9N36 - chains A and D of the 5 polymer chains in the assembly; structure by electron microscopy, 2.72 A resolution.

== Chain A ==
Name: RNA-directed RNA polymerase L
Source organism: human respiratory syncytial virus
Notes: EC 2.7.7.48, 3.6.1.-, 2.7.7.88, 2.1.1.375
UniProt: P28887 (L_HRSVA); residues 1-2165 here = UniProt positions 1-2165
Chain sequence (2201 residues; row label = number of the first residue in the row; numbers below 1 keep their minus sign (Met-35 is residue -35)):
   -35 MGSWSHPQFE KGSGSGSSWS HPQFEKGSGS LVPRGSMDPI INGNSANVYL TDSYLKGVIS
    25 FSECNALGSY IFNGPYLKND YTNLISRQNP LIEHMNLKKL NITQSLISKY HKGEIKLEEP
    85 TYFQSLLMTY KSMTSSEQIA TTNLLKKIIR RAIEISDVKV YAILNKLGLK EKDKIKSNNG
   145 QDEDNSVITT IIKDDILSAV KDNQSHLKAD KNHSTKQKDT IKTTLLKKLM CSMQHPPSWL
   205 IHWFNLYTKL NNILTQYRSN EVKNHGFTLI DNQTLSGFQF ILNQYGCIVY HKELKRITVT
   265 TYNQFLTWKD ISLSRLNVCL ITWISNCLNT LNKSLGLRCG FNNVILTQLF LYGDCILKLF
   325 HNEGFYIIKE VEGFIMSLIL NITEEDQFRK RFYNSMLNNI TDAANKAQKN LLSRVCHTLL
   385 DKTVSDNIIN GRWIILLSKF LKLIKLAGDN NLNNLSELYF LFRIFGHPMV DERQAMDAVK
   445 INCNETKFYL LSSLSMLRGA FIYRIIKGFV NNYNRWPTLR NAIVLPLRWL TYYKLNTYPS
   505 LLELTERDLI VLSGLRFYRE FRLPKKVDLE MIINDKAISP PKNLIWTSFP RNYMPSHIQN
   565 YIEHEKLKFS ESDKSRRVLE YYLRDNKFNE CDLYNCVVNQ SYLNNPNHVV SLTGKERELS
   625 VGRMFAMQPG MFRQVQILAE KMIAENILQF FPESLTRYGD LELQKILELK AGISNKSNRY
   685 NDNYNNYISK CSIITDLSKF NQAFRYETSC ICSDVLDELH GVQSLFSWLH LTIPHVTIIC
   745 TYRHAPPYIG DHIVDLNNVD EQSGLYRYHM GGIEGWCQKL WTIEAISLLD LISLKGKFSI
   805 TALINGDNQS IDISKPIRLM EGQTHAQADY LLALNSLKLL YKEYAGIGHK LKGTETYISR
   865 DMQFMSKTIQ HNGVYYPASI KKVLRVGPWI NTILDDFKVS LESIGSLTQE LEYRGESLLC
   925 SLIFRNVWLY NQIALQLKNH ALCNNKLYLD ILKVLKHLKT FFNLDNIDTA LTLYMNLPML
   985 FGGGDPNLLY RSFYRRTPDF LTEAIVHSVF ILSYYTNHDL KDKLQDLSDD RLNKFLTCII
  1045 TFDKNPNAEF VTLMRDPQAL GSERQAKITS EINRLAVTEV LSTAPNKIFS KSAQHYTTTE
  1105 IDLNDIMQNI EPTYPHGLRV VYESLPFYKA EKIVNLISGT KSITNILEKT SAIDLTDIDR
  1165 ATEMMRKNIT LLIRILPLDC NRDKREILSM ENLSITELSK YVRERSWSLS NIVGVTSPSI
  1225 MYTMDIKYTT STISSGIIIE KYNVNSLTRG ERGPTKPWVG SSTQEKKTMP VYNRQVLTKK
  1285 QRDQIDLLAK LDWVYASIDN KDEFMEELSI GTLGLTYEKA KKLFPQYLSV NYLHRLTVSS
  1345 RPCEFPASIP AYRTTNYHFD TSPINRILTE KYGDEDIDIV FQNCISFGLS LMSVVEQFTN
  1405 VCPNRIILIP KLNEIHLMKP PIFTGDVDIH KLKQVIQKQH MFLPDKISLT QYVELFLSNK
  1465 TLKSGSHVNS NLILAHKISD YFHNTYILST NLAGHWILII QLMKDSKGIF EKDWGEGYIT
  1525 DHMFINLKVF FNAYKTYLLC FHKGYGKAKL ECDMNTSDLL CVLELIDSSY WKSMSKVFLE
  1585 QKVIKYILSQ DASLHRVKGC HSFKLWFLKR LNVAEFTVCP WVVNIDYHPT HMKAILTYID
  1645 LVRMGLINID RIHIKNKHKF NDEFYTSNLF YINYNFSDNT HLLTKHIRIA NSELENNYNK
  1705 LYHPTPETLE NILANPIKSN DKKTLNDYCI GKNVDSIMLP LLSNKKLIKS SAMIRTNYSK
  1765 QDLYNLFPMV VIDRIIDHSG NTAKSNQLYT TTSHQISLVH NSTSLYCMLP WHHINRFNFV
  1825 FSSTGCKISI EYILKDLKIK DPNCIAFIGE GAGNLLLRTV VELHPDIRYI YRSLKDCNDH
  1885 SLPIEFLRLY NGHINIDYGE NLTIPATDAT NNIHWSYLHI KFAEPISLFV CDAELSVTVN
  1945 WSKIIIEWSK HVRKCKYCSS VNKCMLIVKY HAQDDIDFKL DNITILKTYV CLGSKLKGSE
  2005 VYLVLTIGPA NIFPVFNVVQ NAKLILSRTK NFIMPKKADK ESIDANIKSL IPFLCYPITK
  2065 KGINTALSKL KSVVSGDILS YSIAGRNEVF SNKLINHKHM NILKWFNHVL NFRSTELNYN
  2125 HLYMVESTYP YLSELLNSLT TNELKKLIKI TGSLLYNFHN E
Not modelled in the structure: -35 to 10, 134-183, 619-626, 678-689, 1461-2165
Sequence notes: initiating methionine (-35); expression tag (-34 to 0)
UniProt features mapped onto this chain:
  - active site: His1338 (Nucleophile), Lys1831 (For mRNA (nucleoside-2'-O-)-methyltransferase activity), Asp1936 (For mRNA (nucleoside-2'-O-)-methyltransferase activity), Lys1973 (For mRNA (nucleoside-2'-O-)-methyltransferase activity), Glu2004 (For mRNA (nucleoside-2'-O-)-methyltransferase activity)
  - binding site (Mg(2+)): Asp700, Asp811
  - binding site (substrate): Gly1853 to Gly1857
  - natural variant: Cys319 (C319Y: In strain: Cold-passage attenuated), His1690 (H1690Y: In strain: Cold-passage attenuated)
  - mutagenesis: Asp811 (D811A: Complete loss of RNA synthesis), Asn812 (N812A: Complete loss of RNA synthesis), Pro1261 (P1261A: Inhibition of RNA synthesis), Trp1262 (W1262A: Inhibition of RNA synthesis), Pro1274 (P1274A: No effect on RNA synthesis), Tyr1276 (Y1276A: No effect on RNA synthesis), Arg1820 (R1820A: Complete loss of methyltransferase activity), Gly1855 (G1855S: Complete loss of methyltransferase activity), Asp1936 (D1936A: About 90% loss of methyltransferase activity), Glu1938 (E1938A: Complete loss of methyltransferase activity), Ser1998 (S1998A: Complete loss of methyltransferase activity), Glu2004 (E2004A: Complete loss of methyltransferase activity)
Ligand contacts: A1BVR (5-(5-bromo-1-methyl-2-oxo-1,2-dihydrospiro[indole-3,4'-piperidin]-1'-yl)-3-chloropyridine-2-carbonitrile): Glu336, Gly337, Met340, Phe356, Tyr423, Ile698, Thr699, Asp700, Asn812, Thr858, Glu859, Thr860, Tyr861, Phe868, Lys871, Ile873, Lys885
What the authors report for this chain:
  - binding site for A1BVR: Gly337, Tyr423, Asn812, Tyr861, Phe868, Lys871, Lys885
  - catalytic residues: Gly810 to Asn812 (citing earlier work)
  - conformationally variable residues (order/disorder transition, side-chain flip): Glu336, Met340, Tyr423, Phe655 to Ile677, Lys783, Asn812, Phe868, Lys871, Lys885
  - contacts within the chain: Arg468-Asp794 (salt bridge), Arg468-Glu657 (salt bridge), Thr660-Asn809

== Chain D ==
Name: Phosphoprotein
Source organism: human respiratory syncytial virus
UniProt: P03421 (PHOSP_HRSVA); residues 1-241 here = UniProt positions 1-241
Chain sequence (256 residues; numbered 1 to 256; the number before each row is that of its first residue):
     1 MEKFAPEFHG EDANNRATKF LESIKGKFTS PKDPKKKDSI ISVNSIDIEV TKESPITSNS
    61 TIINPTNETD DTAGNKPNYQ RKPLVSFKED PTPSDNPFSK LYKETIETFD NNEEESSYSY
   121 EEINDQTNDN ITARLDRIDE KLSEILGMLH TLVVASAGPT SARDGIRDAM VGLREEMIEK
   181 IRTEALMTND RLEAMARLRN EESEKMAKDT SDEVSLNPTS EKLNNLLEGN DSDNDLSLED
   241 FKGENLYFQG HHHHHH
Not modelled in the structure: 1-129, 185-256
Sequence notes: variant Val171 (Ile in P03421); expression tag (242-256)
UniProt features mapped onto this chain:
  - region: Met1 to Ser30 (Binding to monomeric RNA-free nucleoprotein), Ser39 to Thr57 (Important for viral particle assembly), Arg81 to Phe87 (Binding to host phosphatase PP1), Asp90 to Asp110 (Binding to protein M2-1), Leu216 to Ser232 (Binding to RNA-directed RNA polymerase L), Ser232 to Phe241 (Binding to the N-RNA complex)
  - site: Thr108 (Interaction with protein M2-1)
  - modified residue: Thr108 (Phosphothreonine), Ser116 (Phosphoserine), Ser117 (Phosphoserine), Ser119 (Phosphoserine), Ser232 (Phosphoserine), Ser237 (Phosphoserine)
  - natural variant: Val171 (I171V: this construct carries the variant)
  - mutagenesis: Phe87 (F87A: Almost complete loss of viral transcription. Complete loss of interaction with host phosphatase PP1), Phe98 (F98A: Complete loss of interaction with protein M2-1. Almost complete loss of viral transcription and loss of localization of protein M2-1 in inclusion bodies), Leu101 (L101A: Complete loss of interaction with protein M2-1. Almost complete loss of viral transcription and loss of localization of protein M2-1 in inclusion bodies), Tyr102 (Y102A: Complete loss of interaction with protein M2-1. Almost complete loss of viral transcription and loss of localization of protein M2-1 in inclusion bodies), Thr105 (T105A/D: Complete loss of interaction with protein M2-1. Almost complete loss of viral transcription and loss of localization of protein M2-1 in inclusion bodies), Ile106 (I106A: Complete loss of interaction with protein M2-1. Almost complete loss of viral transcription and loss of localization of protein M2-1 in inclusion bodies), Thr108 (T108D: Loss of interaction with protein M2-1 and loss of localization of protein M2-1 in inclusion bodies), Phe109 (F109A: Complete loss of interaction with protein M2-1. Almost complete loss of viral transcription and loss of localization of protein M2-1 in inclusion bodies), Ser116 to Ser119 (60% loss of transcription inhibition by M2-2), Gly172 (G172S: Almost complete loss of interaction with the nucleoprotein), Glu176 (E176G: Complete loss of interaction with the nucleoprotein), Asp233 (D233A: Complete loss of interaction with the N-RNA complex; when associated with A-239), 4 further mutagenesis entries in UniProt

== Chain A / chain D interface ==
Residue-residue contacts (8):
  Ile487(A) with Arg137(D), hydrogen bond (backbone-side chain); Glu140(D); Lys141(D)
  Val488(A) with Lys141(D)
  Leu489(A) with Arg137(D), hydrogen bond (backbone-side chain); Lys141(D)
  Leu491(A) with Arg134(D)
  Leu494(A) with Arg137(D)
Interface residues without a listed pair, chain A (7 interface residues in all): Ala486, Pro490

== In short ==
The interface between chain A and chain D involves 7 residues on one side and 4 on the other, with 2 hydrogen
bonds. Polar contacts include Ile487(A)-Arg137(D) and Leu489(A)-Arg137(D). Ligands of chain A: compound A1BVR.
The paper reports the catalytic residue Gly810(A); a binding site for A1BVR at Gly337(A), Tyr423(A) and
Asn812(A) among others.
Chain A is RNA-directed RNA polymerase L and chain D is Phosphoprotein, both from human respiratory syncytial
virus; the structure, CryoEM structure Of Respiratory Syncytial Virus Polymerase with novel non-nucleoside
inhibitor compound 22, was determined by electron microscopy.
